Entry 6MUU (electron microscopy, 3.00 A resolution); this record covers chains C and F of the 7 polymer chains in the assembly.

== Chain C ==
Protein: Uncharacterized protein Csm3
Organism: Thermococcus onnurineus
UniProt: B6YWC0 (B6YWC0_THEON); numbering as in UniProt (aligned over 1-290)
Chain sequence (291 residues; row label = number of the first residue in the row; numbering starts at 0):
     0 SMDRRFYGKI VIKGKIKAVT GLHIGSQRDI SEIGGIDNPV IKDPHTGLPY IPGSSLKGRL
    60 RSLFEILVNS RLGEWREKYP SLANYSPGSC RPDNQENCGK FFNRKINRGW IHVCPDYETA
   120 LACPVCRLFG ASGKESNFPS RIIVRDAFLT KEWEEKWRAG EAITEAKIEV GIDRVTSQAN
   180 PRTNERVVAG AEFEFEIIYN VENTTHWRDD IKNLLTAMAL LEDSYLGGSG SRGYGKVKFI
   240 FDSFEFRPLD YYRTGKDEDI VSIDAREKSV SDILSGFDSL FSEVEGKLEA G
Disordered / not traced: 0-3, 27-34, 288-290
Differences from the reference sequence: expression tag (0)
Bound ions: Zn2+: H111, C113, C122, C125
What the authors report for this chain:
  - catalytic residues: D36 (proposed by the authors, not directly observed)
  - mutagenesis - D36A, D36N: abolished catalytic activity
  - mutagenesis - H22A, K41A, R181A, G226A/G227A: unchanged catalytic activity
  - mutagenesis - K56A/R60A: decreased catalytic activity

== Chain F ==
Protein: Uncharacterized protein Csm5
Organism: Thermococcus onnurineus
UniProt: B6YWC2 (B6YWC2_THEON); residue numbers follow UniProt; this construct covers 1-397
Chain sequence (403 residues; each row starts with the number of its first residue):
     1 MTERTLKVLS PLHIGTGNEL TPVDIYPREN IIHVLDTERL VNDLMNLGVE LNEILALLKN
    61 PPGDAYIWKG YIEEFHLDPS DYSIYTLKIH GKIGRKSMQI KEFIKLNGRP YIPGSSLKGA
   121 IRTAVLYKAL KECGDARAVM RVVSKVNGDV ARDIGRSEDV LDYYMSFLSR ARIDRKRADD
   181 LLEAIVFGME PDRRSKIRYE PKRDPMKALI VRDSKPVGRK HLAVYHVEVI GNPQPIPIWV
   241 EAIEPGAATD VEIHVDTEAL RLNADYFNGL LWECLKERGE PGEVFEDFLW EAVDEFYTAV
   301 MKYETIEVQK FGRYTSQVRS FYASLEDHSG HVLRLGWGSG WLAMTIGLLL VEKGYKWENV
   361 RKKLGLGKKP GGSGFSREFP KTRRLADGMP MGWVVLEHHH HHH
Disordered / not traced: 49, 63-64, 77-78, 88-95, 134-136, 148-158, 170-174, 192-193, 231-237, 307-315, 325-329, 351-355, 365-378, 398-403
Differences from the reference sequence: expression tag (398-403)

== Chain C / chain F interface ==
Residue-residue contacts - 6 pairs, chain C then chain F:
  R173(C) with L262(F)
  V174(C) with L262(F); N263(F), hydrogen bond (backbone-side chain)
  T175(C) with K202(F); Y266(F)
  Q177(C) with K202(F)
Other interface residues (no listed pair), chain C (5 interface residues in all): S176
Other interface residues (no listed pair), chain F (5 interface residues in all): K207

== In short ==
Chain C and chain F each contribute 5 residues to their interface; the contacts include 1 hydrogen bond. Its
one hydrogen-bonded contact is V174(C)-N263(F). H111(C), C113(C), C122(C) and C125(C) coordinate Zn2+. From
the paper: the catalytic residue D36(C); D36A and D36N of chain C abolish catalytic activity; 7 substitutions
were tested in all.
Chain C is Uncharacterized protein Csm3 and chain F is Uncharacterized protein Csm5, both from Thermococcus
onnurineus; the structure, Cryo-EM structure of Csm-crRNA binary complex in type III-A CRISPR-Cas system, was
determined by electron microscopy, deposited together with 6MUA, 6MUR, 6MUS and 6MUT.
